PDB entry 8CWW | electron microscopy, 2.74 A resolution | chains A and J of the 11 polymer chains in the assembly

# Chain A
Name: Histone H3
Source organism: Xenopus laevis
Amino-acid sequence (135 residues; each row starts with the number of its first residue):
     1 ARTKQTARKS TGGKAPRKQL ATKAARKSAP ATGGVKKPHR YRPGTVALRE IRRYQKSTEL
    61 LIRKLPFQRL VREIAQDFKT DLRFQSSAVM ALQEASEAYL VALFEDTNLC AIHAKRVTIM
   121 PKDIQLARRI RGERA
Not modelled in the structure: 1-37, 135

# Chain J
Molecule: Widom 601 DNA
Sequence (146 nucleotides; row label = number of the first residue in the row; numbers below 1 keep their minus sign (DT-72 is residue -72)):
   -72 TGGAGAATCC CGGTGCCGAG GCCGCTCAAT TGGTCGTAGA CAGCTCTAGC ACCGCTTAAA
   -12 CGCACGTACG CGCTGTCCCC CGCGTTTTAA CCGCCAAGGG GATTACTCCC TAGTCTCCAG
    48 GCACGTGTCA GATATATACA TCCTGT

# Chain A / chain J interface
Contacting residue pairs (16):
  Arg40(A) with DG9(J), hydrogen bond to the base; DC10(J), sugar contact
  Tyr41(A) with DG9(J), sugar contact; DC10(J), phosphate contact
  Pro43(A) with DG9(J), phosphate contact
  Gly44(A) with DG9(J), hydrogen bond to the phosphate
  Thr45(A) with DG9(J), phosphate contact
  Val46(A) with DG9(J), phosphate contact
  Ala47(A) with DG9(J), phosphate contact
  Arg49(A) with DA-66(J), sugar contact; DT-65(J), phosphate contact
  Arg63(A) with DC18(J), salt bridge to the phosphate
  Lys64(A) with DC18(J), phosphate contact
  Leu65(A) with DC18(J), hydrogen bond to the phosphate
  Pro66(A) with DA17(J), sugar contact
  Arg69(A) with DA17(J), salt bridge to the phosphate
Also at the interface, not in a pair above, chain A (16 interface residues in all): His39, Arg42, Arg83
Also at the interface, not in a pair above, chain J (10 interface residues in all): DA-67, DC8, DG26, DG27

# In short
Chain A and chain J form an interface of 16 and 10 residues respectively; the contacts include 3 hydrogen
bonds and 2 salt bridges. Among the polar pairs are Arg40(A)-DG9(J), Gly44(A)-DG9(J) and Leu65(A)-DC18(J).
Chain A is Histone H3 (Xenopus laevis) and chain J is Widom 601 DNA; the structure, Structure of S. cerevisiae
Hop1 CBR bound to a nucleosome, was determined by electron microscopy together with 8CZE from the same study.
